8BRI - chains A and E of the 7 polymer chains in the assembly; structure by electron microscopy, 3.90 A resolution.

[Chain A (and E)]
Protein: Chemotaxis protein PomA
From: Vibrio alginolyticus
Notes: chain E of this document is another copy of the same molecule, construct and numbering; everything in this record applies to it too
Reference sequence: O06873 (POMA_VIBAL); residue numbers follow UniProt; this construct covers 1-253
Sequence (253 residues; numbered 1 to 253; the number before each row is that of its first residue):
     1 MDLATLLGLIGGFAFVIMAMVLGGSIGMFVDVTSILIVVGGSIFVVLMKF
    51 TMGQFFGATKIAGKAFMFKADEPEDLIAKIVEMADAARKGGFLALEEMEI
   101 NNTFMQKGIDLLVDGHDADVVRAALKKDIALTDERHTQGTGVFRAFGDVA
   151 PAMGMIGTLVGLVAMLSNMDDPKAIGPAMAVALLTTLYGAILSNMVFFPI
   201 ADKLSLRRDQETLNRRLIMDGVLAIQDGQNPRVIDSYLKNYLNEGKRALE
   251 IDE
Unresolved in the structure: 1-2, 253 (chain E: 1-19, 253)

[How chain A and chain E interact]
Residue-residue contacts - 42 pairs, chain A then chain E:
  Thr5(A) - Met48(E)
  Leu9(A) - Phe44(E)  hydrophobic
  Leu9(A) - Met48(E)  hydrophobic
  Val16(A) - Leu36(E)  hydrophobic
  Ala19(A) - Thr33(E)
  Ala19(A) - Leu36(E)  hydrophobic
  Met20(A) - Ile37(E)  hydrophobic
  Leu22(A) - Thr33(E)
  Met28(A) - Asn168(E)
  Phe29(A) - Val160(E)  hydrophobic
  Phe29(A) - Ala164(E)  hydrophobic
  Lys173(A) - Met169(E)
  Lys173(A) - Asp170(E)  salt bridge
  Gly176(A) - Leu166(E)
  Pro177(A) - Leu166(E)
  Ala180(A) - Val163(E)
  Ala180(A) - Ser167(E)
  Leu183(A) - Val163(E)  hydrophobic
  Leu183(A) - Leu166(E)  hydrophobic
  Asn194(A) - Val45(E)
  Asn194(A) - Ala152(E)
  Asn194(A) - Ile156(E)
  Met195(A) - Phe44(E)
  Met195(A) - Val45(E)  hydrophobic
  Met195(A) - Met153(E)  hydrophobic
  Pro199(A) - Met48(E)  hydrophobic
  Asp202(A) - Lys49(E)  salt bridge
  Lys203(A) - Met48(E)
  Gly245(A) - Glu134(E)
  Lys246(A) - Lys49(E)  hydrogen bond (side chain-backbone)
  Lys246(A) - Phe50(E)
  Lys246(A) - Gln54(E)
  Lys246(A) - Glu134(E)
  Lys246(A) - Gln138(E)
  Ala248(A) - Glu134(E)
  Ala248(A) - Arg135(E)
  Leu249(A) - Gln54(E)
  Leu249(A) - Ala58(E)  hydrophobic
  Leu249(A) - Glu134(E)  hydrogen bond (backbone-side chain)
  Leu249(A) - Arg135(E)
  Leu249(A) - Gln138(E)
  Glu250(A) - Gln54(E)
Other interface residues (no listed pair), chain A (31 interface residues in all): Phe15, Thr186, Leu187, Ala190, Ile191, Leu206, Ile251, Asp252
Other interface residues (no listed pair), chain E (31 interface residues in all): Gly41, Leu47, Gly53, Gly57, Lys60, Gly139, Leu159

[Summary]
Chain A and chain E each contribute 31 residues to their interface, with 2 hydrogen bonds and 2 salt bridges.
Among the polar pairs are Lys173(A)-Asp170(E), Asp202(A)-Lys49(E) and Lys246(A)-Lys49(E).
Chain A and chain E are both Chemotaxis protein PomA (Vibrio alginolyticus); the structure, VaPomAB MSP1D1
nanodisc, was determined by electron microscopy together with 8BRD from the same study.
